6IPO - chains A and B; structure by X-ray diffraction, 3.00 A resolution.

[Chain A (and B)]
Protein: Ferritin heavy chain
From: Homo sapiens
Notes: EC 1.16.3.1; chain B of this document is another copy of the same molecule, construct and numbering; everything in this record applies to it too
Reference sequence: P02794 (FRIH_HUMAN); aligned to UniProt positions 2-177 over residues 1-176 (the alignment contains insertions or deletions, so no single offset holds)
Sequence (176 residues; row label = number of the first residue in the row):
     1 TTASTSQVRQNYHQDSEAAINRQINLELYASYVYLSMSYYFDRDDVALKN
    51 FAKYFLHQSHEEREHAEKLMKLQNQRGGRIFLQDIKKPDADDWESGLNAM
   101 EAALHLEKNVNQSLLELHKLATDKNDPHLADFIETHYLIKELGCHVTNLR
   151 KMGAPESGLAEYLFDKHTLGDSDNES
Disordered / not traced: 1-9, 172-176 (chain B: 1-3, 145-176)
Differences from the reference sequence: engineered mutation A90 (Cys91 in P02794), A102 (Cys103 in P02794), A130 (Cys131 in P02794), C144 (Asp151 in P02794)
Bound ions: Mg2+: E27, E62, E107
UniProt features mapped onto this chain:
  - binding site (Fe cation): E27, E62, H65, E107
  - site: R22 (Essential for association with cargo receptor NCOA4)
  - modified residue: T1 (N-acetylthreonine)
From the paper describing this entry:
  - Mg2+ coordination: E141
  - conformationally variable residues (helix shift): E141, C144

[Chain A / chain B interface]
Pairs across the interface - 63 pairs, chain A then chain B:
  N25(A) - Y32(B)
  L28(A) - Y32(B)  hydrophobic
  S31(A) - R63(B)
  Y32(A) - L28(B)  hydrophobic
  Y32(A) - L82(B)
  Y32(A) - Q83(B)  hydrogen bond (side chain-backbone)
  Y32(A) - I85(B)
  S36(A) - L82(B)
  Y39(A) - E67(B)  hydrogen bond
  Y39(A) - M70(B)  hydrophobic
  Y39(A) - K71(B)
  Y39(A) - N74(B)  hydrogen bond (backbone-side chain)
  Y39(A) - I80(B)  hydrophobic
  D42(A) - K71(B)  salt bridge
  D42(A) - N74(B)  hydrogen bond
  R43(A) - N74(B)
  R43(A) - R79(B)
  D44(A) - S6(B)  hydrogen bond
  D44(A) - Q7(B)  hydrogen bond
  D44(A) - V8(B)
  D44(A) - R79(B)  salt bridge
  D45(A) - R79(B)  salt bridge
  L56(A) - E67(B)
  S59(A) - R63(B)  hydrogen bond
  H60(A) - R63(B)
  H60(A) - E67(B)  salt bridge
  R63(A) - L35(B)
  R63(A) - S59(B)  hydrogen bond
  R63(A) - H60(B)  hydrogen bond
  R63(A) - R63(B)
  E67(A) - L35(B)
  E67(A) - Y39(B)  hydrogen bond
  E67(A) - L56(B)
  E67(A) - H60(B)  salt bridge
  M70(A) - L35(B)  hydrophobic
  M70(A) - Y39(B)  hydrophobic
  K71(A) - Y39(B)
  K71(A) - D42(B)
  N74(A) - Y39(B)  hydrogen bond (side chain-backbone)
  N74(A) - D42(B)  hydrogen bond
  N74(A) - R43(B)
  N74(A) - D44(B)
  R79(A) - R43(B)
  I80(A) - Y39(B)  hydrophobic
  I80(A) - D91(B)
  F81(A) - D91(B)
  L82(A) - Y32(B)
  L82(A) - S36(B)
  L82(A) - K87(B)
  L82(A) - D91(B)
  Q83(A) - Y32(B)  hydrogen bond (backbone-side chain)
  Q83(A) - K87(B)
  D84(A) - I85(B)
  D84(A) - K86(B)
  D84(A) - K87(B)  hydrogen bond (side chain-backbone)
  I85(A) - Y32(B)  hydrophobic
  I85(A) - D84(B)
  I85(A) - I85(B)  hydrogen bond (backbone-backbone)
  K86(A) - D84(B)  salt bridge
  K87(A) - L82(B)
  K87(A) - Q83(B)
  K87(A) - D84(B)  hydrogen bond (backbone-side chain)
  D91(A) - F81(B)
Other interface residues (no listed pair), chain A (30 interface residues in all): L35, G78
Other interface residues (no listed pair), chain B (34 interface residues in all): N25, S31, K68, G77, P88

[Summary]
30 residues of chain A face 34 of chain B across their interface; the contacts include 16 hydrogen bonds and 6
salt bridges. Polar pairs include D42(A)-K71(B), D44(A)-R79(B) and D45(A)-R79(B). From UniProt: 4 Fe
cation-binding residues on chain A. The paper reports Mg2+ coordination by E141(A); conformational variability
at E141(A) and C144(A).
Both chains are Ferritin heavy chain (Homo sapiens). Entry 6IPO (Ferritin mutant C90A/C102A/C130A/D144C) was
determined by X-ray diffraction together with 6J7G, 6IPC, 6IPP and 6IPQ from the same study.
